Entry 3ACD (X-ray diffraction, 1.89 A resolution); this record covers chain A.

Chain A:
Name: Hypoxanthine-guanine phosphoribosyltransferase
From: Thermus thermophilus
Notes: EC 2.4.2.8
UniProtKB: Q5SLS3 (Q5SLS3_THET8); residue numbers follow UniProt; this construct covers 1-181
Sequence (181 residues; numbered 1 to 181; the number before each row is that of its first residue):
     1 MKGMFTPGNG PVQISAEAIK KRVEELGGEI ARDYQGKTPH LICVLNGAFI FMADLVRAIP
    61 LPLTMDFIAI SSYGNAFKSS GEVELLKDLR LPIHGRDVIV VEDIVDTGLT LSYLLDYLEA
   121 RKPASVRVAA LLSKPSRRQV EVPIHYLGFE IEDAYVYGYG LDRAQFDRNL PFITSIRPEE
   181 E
Unresolved in the structure: 1-3, 72-83, 180-181
Ligand contacts:
  - 1,4-diethylene dioxide (DIO), molecule 1: M4, F5, P60, L61, P62, D167, L170
  - 1,4-diethylene dioxide (DIO), molecule 2: D33, Y34, K37, D97, S125, R127
  - inosinic acid (IMP): E102, D103, I104, V105, D106, T107, G108, L109, T110, K134, A154, Y155, V156, L161, D162

In short:
Ligands of chain A: inosinic acid and 1,4-diethylene dioxide.
Chain A is Hypoxanthine-guanine phosphoribosyltransferase (Thermus thermophilus); the structure, Crystal
structure of hypoxanthine-guanine phosphoribosyltransferase with IMP from Thermus thermophilus HB8, was
determined by X-ray diffraction (same publication as 3ACB and 3ACC).
